Entry 2XRQ (X-ray diffraction, 2.40 A resolution); this record covers chains G and H of the 5 polymer chains in the assembly.

== Chain G (and H) ==
Molecule: Heat-labile enterotoxin B chain
Organism: Escherichia coli
Notes: chain H of this document is another copy of the same molecule, construct and numbering; everything in this record applies to it too
UniProt: Q0PRR7 (ELBH_ECOLX); residues 1-103 here correspond to UniProt positions 22-124 (UniProt number = residue number + 21)
Amino-acid sequence (103 residues; each row starts with the number of its first residue):
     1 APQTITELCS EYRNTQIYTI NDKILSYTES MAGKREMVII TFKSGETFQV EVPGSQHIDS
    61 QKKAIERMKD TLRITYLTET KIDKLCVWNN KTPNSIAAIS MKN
Disulfides: C9-C86

== Chain G / chain H interface ==
Pairs across the interface (59; chain G residue first):
  A1(G) with M37(H), hydrophobic; Q49(H); T92(H), hydrogen bond (backbone-backbone); P93(H)
  P2(G) with R35(H); I39(H); P93(H)
  Q3(G) with I39(H); T47(H); T92(H); P93(H)
  I5(G) with T28(H)
  L8(G) with S30(H); R35(H)
  E11(G) with R35(H), salt bridge
  Y12(G) with A32(H); G33(H), hydrogen bond (side chain-backbone); R35(H)
  S60(G) with E36(H), hydrogen bond
  Q61(G) with M31(H), hydrogen bond (side chain-backbone); A32(H); G33(H); E36(H)
  A64(G) with M31(H), hydrophobic
  I65(G) with M31(H), hydrophobic
  R67(G) with E29(H); E66(H), salt bridge; K69(H); D70(H), salt bridge; R73(H)
  M68(G) with E29(H), hydrogen bond (backbone-side chain); M31(H), hydrophobic
  D70(G) with R73(H)
  T71(G) with E29(H), hydrogen bond; R73(H), hydrogen bond
  I74(G) with R73(H); L77(H), hydrophobic
  T78(G) with L77(H)
  T80(G) with L77(H)
  W88(G) with M31(H), hydrophobic
  I96(G) with M31(H)
  A97(G) with S30(H); M31(H), hydrogen bond (backbone-backbone); A32(H), hydrogen bond (backbone-backbone)
  A98(G) with E29(H); S30(H)
  I99(G) with Y27(H); T28(H); E29(H), hydrogen bond (backbone-backbone)
  S100(G) with Y27(H); T28(H)
  M101(G) with S26(H); Y27(H), hydrogen bond (backbone-backbone); Y76(H), hydrogen bond (backbone-side chain)
  K102(G) with L25(H); Y76(H), hydrogen bond (backbone-side chain)
  N103(G) with L25(H), hydrogen bond (backbone-backbone); Y76(H); E79(H), hydrogen bond
Other interface residues (no listed pair), chain G (31 interface residues in all): T4, V50, I58, K63
Other interface residues (no listed pair), chain H (27 interface residues in all): K23, I24, K34

== Overview ==
The interface between chain G and chain H involves 31 residues on one side and 27 on the other; the contacts
include 15 hydrogen bonds and 3 salt bridges. Among the polar pairs are E11(G)-R35(H), R67(G)-E66(H) and
R67(G)-D70(H).
Chain G and chain H are both Heat-labile enterotoxin B chain (Escherichia coli); the structure, Crystal
structures exploring the origins of the broader specificity of escherichia coli heat-labile enterotoxin
compared to ..., was determined by X-ray diffraction, deposited together with 2XRS.
